Entry 6YCX (X-ray diffraction, 3.99 A resolution); this record covers chains B and G of the 6 polymer chains in the assembly.

Chain B:
Molecule: Myosin-A
Organism: Plasmodium falciparum (isolate 3D7)
UniProt: Q8IDR3 (MYOA_PLAF7); residues 1-818 here = UniProt positions 1-818
Amino-acid sequence (818 residues; row label = number of the first residue in the row):
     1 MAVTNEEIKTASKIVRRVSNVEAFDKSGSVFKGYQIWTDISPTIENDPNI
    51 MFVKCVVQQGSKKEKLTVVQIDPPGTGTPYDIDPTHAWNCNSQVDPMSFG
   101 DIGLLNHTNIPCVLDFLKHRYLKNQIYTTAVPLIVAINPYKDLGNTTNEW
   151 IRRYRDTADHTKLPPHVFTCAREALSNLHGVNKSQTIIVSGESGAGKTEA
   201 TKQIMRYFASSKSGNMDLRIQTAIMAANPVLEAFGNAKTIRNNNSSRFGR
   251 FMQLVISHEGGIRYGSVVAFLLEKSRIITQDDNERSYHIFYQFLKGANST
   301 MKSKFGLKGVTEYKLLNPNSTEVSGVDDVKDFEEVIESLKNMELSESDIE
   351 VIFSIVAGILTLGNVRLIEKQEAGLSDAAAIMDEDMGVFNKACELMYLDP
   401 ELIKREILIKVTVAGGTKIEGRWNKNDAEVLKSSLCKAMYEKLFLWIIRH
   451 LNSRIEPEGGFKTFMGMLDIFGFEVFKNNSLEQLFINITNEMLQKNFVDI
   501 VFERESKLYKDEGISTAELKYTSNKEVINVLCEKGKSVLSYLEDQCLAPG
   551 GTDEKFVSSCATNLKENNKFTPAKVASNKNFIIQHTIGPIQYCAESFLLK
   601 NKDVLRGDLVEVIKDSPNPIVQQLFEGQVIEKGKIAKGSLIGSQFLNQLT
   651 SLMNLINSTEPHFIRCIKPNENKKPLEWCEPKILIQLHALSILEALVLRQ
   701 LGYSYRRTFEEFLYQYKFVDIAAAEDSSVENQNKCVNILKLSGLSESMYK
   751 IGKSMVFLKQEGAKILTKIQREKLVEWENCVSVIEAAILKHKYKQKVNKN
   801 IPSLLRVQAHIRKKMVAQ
Not modelled in the structure: 1
Modified residues: Ser19 (phosphoserine; SEP)
Small-molecule neighbours:
  - ADP (adenosine-5'-diphosphate): Ile126, Tyr127, Asn138, Pro139, Tyr140, Lys141, Asp142, Glu192, Ser193, Gly194, Ala195, Gly196, Lys197, Thr198, Glu199, Gln203, Asn242, Asn244, Ser246
  - vanadate (VO4): Glu192, Ser193, Gly194, Lys197, Thr198, Asn242, Ser245, Ser246, Ile470, Phe471, Gly472, Glu474
Curated features (UniProtKB/Swiss-Prot):
  - region: Pro661 to Glu671 (Actin-binding)
  - binding site (ATP): Gly191 to Thr198
  - modified residue: Ser19 (Phosphoserine)
From the paper describing this entry:
  - mutagenesis - E6R (2 fold): decreased catalytic activity on actin-activated
  - mutagenesis - R707A/E711A/Y714A, R707L/E711R/Y714A: decreased catalytic activity on actin-activated ATPase
  - post-translational modification sites: Ser19 (citing earlier work)

Chain G:
Molecule: Uncharacterized protein
Organism: Plasmodium falciparum (isolate NF54)
UniProt: A0A2I0BQX1 (A0A2I0BQX1_PLAFO); residue numbers follow UniProt; this construct covers 1-134
Amino-acid sequence (134 residues; row label = number of the first residue in the row):
     1 MASDMEEKFREAFILFSSCSDHIEMYKFFELMNSFGIILTNDEKAALPND
    51 INMDYWLNFAKKHYNYEQPFKHINNVNEQNTNVQIKIDNFLGIMKALDTR
   101 LTESDLNILLQITNPENKSTLNLKTVSQKLTESI
Not modelled in the structure: 1-2, 76-77, 114-118

Chain B / chain G interface:
Residue-residue contacts - 58 pairs, chain B then chain G:
  Gly214(B) with Tyr26(G)
  Asn215(B) with Tyr26(G); Thr99(G)
  His258(B) with Leu97(G), hydrogen bond (side chain-backbone); Thr99(G)
  Glu259(B) with Thr99(G)
  Tyr714(B) with Ala96(G)
  Val719(B) with Gln79(G)
  Ile721(B) with Val83(G), hydrophobic
  Ala722(B) with Val83(G), hydrophobic
  Glu725(B) with Ile85(G); Asn89(G), hydrogen bond
  Lys773(B) with Gln79(G)
  Glu776(B) with Asn75(G); Asn80(G), hydrogen bond
  Trp777(B) with Asn75(G), hydrogen bond (side chain-backbone); Asn80(G); Ile93(G), hydrophobic
  Glu778(B) with Leu97(G)
  Asn779(B) with Ile38(G)
  Cys780(B) with His72(G); Ile73(G), hydrogen bond (side chain-backbone); Asn75(G); Leu123(G), hydrophobic
  Val781(B) with Leu97(G), hydrophobic
  Ser782(B) with Asn33(G), hydrogen bond (backbone-side chain); Arg100(G), hydrogen bond
  Val783(B) with Asn33(G); Gly36(G); Phe70(G), hydrophobic
  Ile784(B) with Ile73(G), hydrophobic; Ile108(G), hydrophobic; Val126(G), hydrophobic; Leu130(G), hydrophobic
  Glu785(B) with Met94(G); Asp98(G); Thr99(G); Arg100(G), salt bridge; Leu101(G)
  Ala786(B) with Glu30(G); Asn33(G); Ser34(G)
  Ala787(B) with Ser34(G); Leu130(G), hydrophobic; Ser133(G)
  Ile788(B) with Ile108(G), hydrophobic; Leu130(G), hydrophobic
  Leu789(B) with Glu30(G); Arg100(G)
  Lys790(B) with Phe16(G); Ser34(G); Ser133(G), hydrogen bond; Ile134(G)
  His791(B) with Ser133(G)
  Lys792(B) with Ser104(G), hydrogen bond
  Tyr793(B) with Leu15(G), hydrophobic; Phe16(G), hydrophobic
  Lys794(B) with Glu11(G)
Interface residues without a listed pair, chain B (30 interface residues in all): Val797
Interface residues without a listed pair, chain G (35 interface residues in all): Lys86, Gln111

Overview:
30 residues of chain B and 35 residues of chain G are in contact, with 9 hydrogen bonds and 1 salt bridge.
Polar contacts include Glu785(B)-Arg100(G), His258(B)-Leu97(G) and Glu725(B)-Asn89(G). Bound to chain B: ADP
and vanadate. From the paper: R707A/E711A/Y714A and R707L/E711R/Y714A of chain B reduce catalytic activity on
actin-activated ATPase; a modification site at Ser19(B).
Chain B is Myosin-A (Plasmodium falciparum (isolate 3D7)) and chain G is Uncharacterized protein (Plasmodium
falciparum (isolate NF54)); the structure, Plasmodium falciparum Myosin A full-length, pre-powerstroke state,
was determined by X-ray diffraction together with 6YCY and 6YCZ from the same study.
